Entry 8KEA (electron microscopy, 3.44 A resolution); this record covers chains C and O of the 45 polymer chains in the assembly.

== Chain C ==
Protein: hub
Source organism: unclassified Caudoviricetes
Amino-acid sequence (899 residues; numbered 1 to 899; the number before each row is that of its first residue):
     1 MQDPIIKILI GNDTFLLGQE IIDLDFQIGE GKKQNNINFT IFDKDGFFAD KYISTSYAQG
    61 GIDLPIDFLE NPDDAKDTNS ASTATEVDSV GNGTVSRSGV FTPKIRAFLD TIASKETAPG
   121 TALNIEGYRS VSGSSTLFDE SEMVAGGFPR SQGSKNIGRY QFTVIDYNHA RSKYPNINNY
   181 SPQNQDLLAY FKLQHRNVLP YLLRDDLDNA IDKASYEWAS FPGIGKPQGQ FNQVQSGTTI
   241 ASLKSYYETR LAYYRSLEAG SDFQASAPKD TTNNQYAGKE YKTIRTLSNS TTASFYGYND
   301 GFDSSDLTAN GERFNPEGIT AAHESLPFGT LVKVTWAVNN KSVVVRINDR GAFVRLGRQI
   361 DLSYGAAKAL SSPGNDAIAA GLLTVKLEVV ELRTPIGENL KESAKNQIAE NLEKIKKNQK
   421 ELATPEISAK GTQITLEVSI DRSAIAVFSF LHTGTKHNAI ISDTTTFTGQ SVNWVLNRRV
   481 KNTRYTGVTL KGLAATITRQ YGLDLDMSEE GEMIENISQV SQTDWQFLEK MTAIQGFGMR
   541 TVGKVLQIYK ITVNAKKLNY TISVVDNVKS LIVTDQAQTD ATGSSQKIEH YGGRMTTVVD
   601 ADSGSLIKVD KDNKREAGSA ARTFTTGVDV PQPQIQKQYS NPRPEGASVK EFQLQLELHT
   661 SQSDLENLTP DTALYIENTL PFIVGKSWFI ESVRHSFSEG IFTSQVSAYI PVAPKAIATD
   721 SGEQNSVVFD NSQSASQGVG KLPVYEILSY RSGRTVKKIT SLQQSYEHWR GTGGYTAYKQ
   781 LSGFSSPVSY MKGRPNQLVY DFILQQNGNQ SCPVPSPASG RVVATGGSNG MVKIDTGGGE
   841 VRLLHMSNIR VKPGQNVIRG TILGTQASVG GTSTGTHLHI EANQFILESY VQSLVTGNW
Not modelled in the structure: 715-735

== Chain O ==
Protein: baseplate gp16
Source organism: unclassified Caudoviricetes
Amino-acid sequence (155 residues; each row starts with the number of its first residue):
     1 MTTQEFLSKN KTIESELLDL LIKPNTDDSI LTRNKQAIAD RDLFDIEWEP GQSLNKLATE
    61 YLGDSFAWQI IADANGIDPT KEIDIGAGLK VPDQKALENS IKKFIVNSPT GKQLISDAKQ
   121 SILNLIGVGD SNTEFSKTLK DCIGKVVNFS FDNTQ
Not modelled in the structure: 1, 155

== How chain C and chain O interact ==
Residue-residue contacts (97; chain C residue first):
  Gly11(C) with Ile143(O)
  Asn12(C) with Ile143(O)
  Ile28(C) with Asn107(O)
  Lys51(C) with Ile143(O)
  Tyr57(C) with Ser150(O)
  Leu64(C) with Phe135(O), hydrophobic
  Asp67(C) with Glu134(O)
  Phe68(C) with Thr133(O), hydrogen bond (backbone-side chain); Glu134(O), hydrogen bond (backbone-backbone); Phe135(O), hydrogen bond (backbone-backbone)
  Leu69(C) with Thr133(O); Phe135(O), hydrophobic
  Glu70(C) with Thr133(O)
  Asn71(C) with Asn132(O); Thr133(O)
  Pro72(C) with Asn132(O)
  Asp73(C) with Asn132(O), hydrogen bond
  Thr424(C) with Asn148(O); Ser150(O)
  Pro425(C) with Phe135(O), hydrophobic
  Glu426(C) with Phe135(O); Leu139(O); Lys145(O), salt bridge; Asn148(O), hydrogen bond; Phe149(O), hydrogen bond (side chain-backbone); Ser150(O), hydrogen bond
  Ile427(C) with Phe135(O), hydrophobic; Leu139(O), hydrophobic
  Ser428(C) with Ile143(O); Lys145(O)
  Ala429(C) with Ile143(O), hydrophobic
  Lys430(C) with Phe149(O)
  Gly431(C) with Lys145(O); Val146(O), hydrogen bond (backbone-backbone); Val147(O), hydrogen bond (backbone-backbone); Phe149(O)
  Thr432(C) with Ile143(O); Gly144(O); Lys145(O)
  Gln433(C) with Lys119(O); Leu123(O), hydrogen bond (side chain-backbone); Asn124(O); Leu125(O), hydrogen bond (side chain-backbone)
  Glu437(C) with Lys103(O), salt bridge
  Arg442(C) with Ile101(O)
  Ala444(C) with Ile101(O), hydrophobic; Lys102(O); Phe104(O), hydrophobic
  Ile445(C) with Ile101(O), hydrophobic; Lys102(O), hydrogen bond (backbone-backbone); Lys103(O); Phe104(O), hydrogen bond (backbone-backbone)
  Ala446(C) with Phe104(O); Val106(O), hydrophobic
  Val447(C) with Lys103(O); Phe104(O), hydrogen bond (backbone-backbone); Ile115(O), hydrophobic; Leu123(O), hydrophobic
  Phe448(C) with Val106(O), hydrophobic; Asn107(O)
  Ser449(C) with Leu123(O), hydrogen bond (side chain-backbone); Leu125(O)
  Phe450(C) with Leu125(O)
  Leu451(C) with Leu125(O), hydrophobic; Val128(O), hydrophobic
  His452(C) with Phe149(O)
  Thr453(C) with Phe149(O)
  Gly454(C) with Phe149(O)
  Val472(C) with Leu125(O), hydrophobic
  Trp474(C) with Val147(O), hydrophobic
  Arg478(C) with Val147(O); Asn148(O), hydrogen bond (side chain-backbone); Phe149(O); Ser150(O); Phe151(O)
  Arg479(C) with Phe151(O)
  Tyr501(C) with Gly127(O); Val128(O); Gly129(O), hydrogen bond (backbone-backbone)
  Gly502(C) with Gly127(O)
  Leu503(C) with Val128(O), hydrophobic
  Asp506(C) with Pro109(O)
  Val542(C) with Ile105(O), hydrophobic; Asn107(O); Pro109(O)
  Gly543(C) with Ile122(O); Leu123(O); Leu125(O)
  Lys544(C) with Ile122(O), hydrogen bond (backbone-backbone); Asn124(O); Leu125(O); Val128(O)
  Gln547(C) with Pro109(O)
  Leu665(C) with Val106(O)
  Glu666(C) with Val106(O); Lys112(O), salt bridge
  Thr669(C) with Val106(O)
Also at the interface, not in a pair above, chain C (56 interface residues in all): Glu421, Ala423, Ser443, Val475, Val545
Also at the interface, not in a pair above, chain O (37 interface residues in all): Ser108, Ala118, Ile126, Thr138, Asn153

== Summary ==
56 residues of chain C and 37 residues of chain O are in contact; the contacts include 18 hydrogen bonds and 3
salt bridges. Among the polar pairs are Glu426(C)-Lys145(O), Glu437(C)-Lys103(O) and Glu666(C)-Lys112(O).
Chain C is hub and chain O is baseplate gp16, both from unclassified Caudoviricetes; the structure, Cyanophage
A-1(L) baseplate-initiators, was determined by electron microscopy together with 8KEC, 8KEE, 8KEF and 8KEG
from the same study.
